6Y5D - chains H and J of the 22 polymer chains in the assembly; structure by electron microscopy, 4.10 A resolution (low resolution: residue-level contacts below are approximate; hydrogen-bond / salt-bridge calls are withheld).

== Chain H ==
Name: Histone H2B type 1-K
Source organism: Homo sapiens
UniProt: O60814 (H2B1K_HUMAN); residue numbers follow UniProt; this construct covers 1-126
Chain sequence (126 residues; row label = number of the first residue in the row):
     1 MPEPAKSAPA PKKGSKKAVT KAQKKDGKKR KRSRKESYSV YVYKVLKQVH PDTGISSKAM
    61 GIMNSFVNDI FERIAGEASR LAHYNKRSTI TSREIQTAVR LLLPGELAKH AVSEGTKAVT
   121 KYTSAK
Not modelled in the structure: 1-31, 126
Covalently attached groups: pentanedial (PTD) linked to Lys35, Lys86

== Chain J ==
Molecule: 153-nt DNA strand
Sequence (153 nucleotides; row label = number of the first residue in the row):
     1 ATCACAGGAT GTATATATCT GACACGTGCC TGGAGACTAG GGAGTAATCC CCTTGGCGGT
    61 TAAAACGCGG GGGACAGCGC GTACGTGCGT TTAAGCGGTG CTAGAGCTGT CTACGACCAA
   121 TTGAGCGGCC TCGGCACCGG GATTCTCCAG GAT

== Interface between chain H and chain J ==
Residue-residue contacts (11):
  Ser33(H) - DC107(J)
  Arg34(H) - DT31(J)
  Tyr43(H) - DA24(J)
  Gly54(H) - DA24(J)
  Ile55(H) - DA24(J)
  Ser56(H) - DC23(J)
  Ser57(H) - DC23(J)
  Arg87(H) - DA43(J)
  Arg87(H) - DG44(J)
  Ser88(H) - DA43(J)
  Thr89(H) - DA43(J)
Interface residues without a listed pair, chain H (11 interface residues in all): Lys86
Interface residues without a listed pair, chain J (8 interface residues in all): DC30, DG42

== Summary ==
11 residues of chain H face 8 of chain J across their interface. Covalently linked pentanedial: at Lys35(H)
and Lys86(H).
Here chain H is Histone H2B type 1-K (Homo sapiens) and chain J is a 153-nt DNA strand. Entry 6Y5D (Structure
of human cGAS (K394E) bound to the nucleosome) was determined by electron microscopy, deposited together with
6Y5E.
